Entry 7CJ5 (X-ray diffraction, 1.80 A resolution); this record covers chains A and B.

[Chain A (and B)]
Protein: Epimerase
Organism: Methylomonas sp. DH-1
Notes: chain B of this document is another copy of the same molecule, construct and numbering; everything in this record applies to it too
UniProtKB: A0A172U6X0 (A0A172U6X0_9GAMM); numbering as in UniProt (aligned over 1-286)
Amino-acid sequence (294 residues; row label = number of the first residue in the row):
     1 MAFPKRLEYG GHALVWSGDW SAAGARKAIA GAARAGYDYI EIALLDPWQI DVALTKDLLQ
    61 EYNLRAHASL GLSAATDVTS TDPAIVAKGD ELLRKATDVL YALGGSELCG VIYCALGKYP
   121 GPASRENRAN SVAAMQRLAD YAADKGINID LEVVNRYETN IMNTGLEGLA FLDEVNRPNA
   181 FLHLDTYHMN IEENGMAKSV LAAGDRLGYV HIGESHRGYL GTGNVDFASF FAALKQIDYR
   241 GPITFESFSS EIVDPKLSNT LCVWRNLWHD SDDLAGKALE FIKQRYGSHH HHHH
Unresolved in the structure: 1, 294 (chain B: 1, 288-294)
Construct notes: expression tag (287-294)
Swiss-Prot annotation at these positions:
  - active site (Proton donor/acceptor): Glu152, Glu246
  - binding site (D-allulose): His12, Ser69, Glu152, Glu158, His188, His211, Arg217, Glu246
  - binding site (D-fructose): His12, Ser69, Glu152, Glu158, His188, His211, Arg217, Glu246
  - binding site (Mn(2+)): Glu152, Asp185, His211, Glu246
  - mutagenesis: Tyr9 (Y9I: Affects thermal stability. Slight increase of the activity with D-allulose as substrate; when associated with F-37 and L-286), Tyr37 (Y37F: Affects thermal stability. Slight increase of the activity with D-allulose as substrate; when associated with Y-9 and L-286), Tyr286 (Y286L: Affects thermal stability. Slight increase of the activity with D-allulose as substrate; when associated with Y-9 and F-37)
Metal / ion sites: Mn2+: Glu152, Asp185, His211, Glu246 (together with D-fructose); Mg2+ near Asp273 (its only coordinating residue here)
Small-molecule neighbours:
  - beta-D-fructopyranose (BDF): Leu7, Tyr9, Asp38, Lys283, Ser288, His289, His290
  - D-fructose (FUD): His12, Ala43, Leu45, Ser69, Leu70, Gly71, Gly110, Val111, Leu116, Glu152, Glu158, Asp185, His188, His211, Arg217, Glu246, Phe248, Leu261
What the authors report for this chain:
  - binding site for beta-D-fructopyranose: Asp38, Lys283, Ser288
  - Mn2+ coordination: Glu152, Asp185, His211, Glu246
  - binding site for D-fructose: His12, Ser69, Glu152, Glu158, His188
  - catalytic residues: Glu246 (proposed by the authors, not directly observed)
  - catalytic residues: Glu152
  - conformationally variable residues (loop rearrangement): His12, Phe248

[Interface between chain A and chain B]
Contacting residue pairs (77):
  Lys118(A) with Lys118(B); Tyr157(B); Thr260(B), hydrogen bond (side chain-backbone); Cys262(B)
  Tyr119(A) with Trp264(B)
  Pro120(A) with Asn259(B)
  Gly121(A) with Asn259(B); Trp264(B)
  Pro122(A) with Asn259(B); Trp264(B)
  Asn155(A) with Tyr157(B), hydrogen bond
  Arg156(A) with Tyr187(B); His216(B), hydrogen bond (side chain-backbone); Arg217(B); Leu261(B); Cys262(B); Trp264(B), hydrogen bond (backbone-side chain)
  Tyr157(A) with Asn155(B), hydrogen bond; Tyr157(B), hydrophobic; Glu158(B), hydrogen bond; Tyr187(B), hydrogen bond; Leu261(B); Cys262(B), hydrophobic
  Glu158(A) with Tyr157(B), hydrogen bond
  Thr159(A) with Trp264(B), hydrogen bond (backbone-side chain)
  Asn160(A) with Trp264(B)
  Asn163(A) with Trp264(B)
  Thr164(A) with Arg265(B)
  Glu167(A) with Arg265(B)
  Tyr187(A) with Arg156(B); Tyr157(B), hydrogen bond
  Met189(A) with Asn224(B), hydrogen bond (backbone-side chain)
  Asn190(A) with Asn190(B), hydrogen bond (backbone-side chain); Ser215(B); Asn224(B), hydrogen bond (backbone-side chain)
  Ile191(A) with Ile191(B), hydrophobic; Ser215(B), hydrogen bond (backbone-side chain); His216(B), hydrogen bond (backbone-backbone)
  Glu192(A) with His216(B); Arg265(B), salt bridge
  Glu193(A) with Ser215(B); Gly223(B); Asn224(B), hydrogen bond (backbone-side chain)
  Asn194(A) with Thr222(B), hydrogen bond (side chain-backbone); Gly223(B)
  Gly195(A) with Asn224(B), hydrogen bond (backbone-side chain)
  Met196(A) with Asn224(B)
  Ser215(A) with Asn190(B); Ile191(B)
  His216(A) with Arg156(B), hydrogen bond (backbone-side chain); Ile191(B), hydrogen bond (backbone-backbone); Asn194(B), hydrogen bond
  Arg217(A) with Arg156(B)
  Thr222(A) with Asn194(B), hydrogen bond (backbone-side chain)
  Asn224(A) with Met189(B), hydrogen bond (side chain-backbone); Asn190(B), hydrogen bond (side chain-backbone); Glu193(B), hydrogen bond (side chain-backbone); Gly195(B), hydrogen bond (side chain-backbone)
  Asn259(A) with Lys118(B), hydrogen bond (backbone-side chain); Pro120(B), hydrogen bond (side chain-backbone); Gly121(B); Pro122(B)
  Leu261(A) with Arg156(B); Tyr157(B)
  Cys262(A) with Lys118(B); Arg156(B); Tyr157(B), hydrophobic
  Trp264(A) with Tyr119(B); Gly121(B); Pro122(B); Arg156(B), hydrogen bond (side chain-backbone); Thr159(B), hydrogen bond (side chain-backbone); Asn160(B); Asn163(B)
  Arg265(A) with Thr164(B); Glu167(B); Glu192(B), salt bridge
Also at the interface, not in a pair above, chain A (35 interface residues in all): Gly223, Thr260
Also at the interface, not in a pair above, chain B (35 interface residues in all): Met196

[In short]
Chain A and chain B each contribute 35 residues to their interface, with 30 hydrogen bonds and 2 salt bridges.
Polar pairs include Glu192(A)-Arg265(B), Lys118(A)-Thr260(B) and Asn155(A)-Tyr157(B). Chain A binds D-fructose
and beta-D-fructopyranose. From the paper: catalytic residues Glu246(A) and Glu152(A); a binding site for
D-fructose at His12(A), Ser69(A) and Glu152(A) among others.
Chain A and chain B are both Epimerase (Methylomonas sp. DH-1); the structure, Crystal structure of homo
dimeric D-allulose 3-epimerase from Methylomonas sp. in complex with D-fructose, was determined by X-ray
diffraction together with 7CJ4, 7CJ6, 7CJ7, 7CJ8 and 7CJ9 from the same study.
